Entry 8BOT (electron microscopy, 7.76 A resolution (low resolution: residue-level contacts below are approximate; hydrogen-bond / salt-bridge calls are withheld)); this record covers chains H and I of the 25 polymer chains in the assembly.

[Chain H]
Protein: X-ray repair cross-complementing protein 5
From: Homo sapiens
Notes: EC 3.6.4.-
Reference sequence: P13010 (XRCC5_HUMAN); numbering as in UniProt (aligned over 1-732)
Amino-acid sequence (732 residues; numbered 1 to 732; the number before each row is that of its first residue):
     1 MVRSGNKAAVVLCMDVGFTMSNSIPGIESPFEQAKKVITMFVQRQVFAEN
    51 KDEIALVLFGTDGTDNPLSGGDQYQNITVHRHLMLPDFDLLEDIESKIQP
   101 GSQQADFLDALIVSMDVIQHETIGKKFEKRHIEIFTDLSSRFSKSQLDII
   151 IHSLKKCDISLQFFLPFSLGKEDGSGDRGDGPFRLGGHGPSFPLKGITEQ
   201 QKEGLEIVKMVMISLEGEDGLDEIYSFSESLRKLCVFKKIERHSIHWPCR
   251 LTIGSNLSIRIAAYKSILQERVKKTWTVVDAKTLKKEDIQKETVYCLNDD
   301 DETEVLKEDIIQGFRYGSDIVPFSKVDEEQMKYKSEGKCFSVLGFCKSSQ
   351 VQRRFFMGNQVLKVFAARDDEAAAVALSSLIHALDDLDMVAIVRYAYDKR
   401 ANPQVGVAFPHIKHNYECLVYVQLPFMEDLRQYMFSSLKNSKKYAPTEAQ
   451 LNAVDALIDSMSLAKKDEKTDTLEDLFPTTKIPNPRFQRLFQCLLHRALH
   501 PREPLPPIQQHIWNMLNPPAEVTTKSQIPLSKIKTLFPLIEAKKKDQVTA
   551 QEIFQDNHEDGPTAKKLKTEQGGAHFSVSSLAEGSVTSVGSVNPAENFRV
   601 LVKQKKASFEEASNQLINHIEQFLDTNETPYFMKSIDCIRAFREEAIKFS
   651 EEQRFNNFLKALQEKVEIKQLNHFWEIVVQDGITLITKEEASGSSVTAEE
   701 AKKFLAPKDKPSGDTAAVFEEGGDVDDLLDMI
Unresolved in the structure: 1-5, 171-180, 542-592, 709-732
Swiss-Prot annotation at these positions:
  - region: Leu-138 to Leu-165 (Leucine-zipper)
  - motif: Glu-720 to Leu-728 (EEXXXDL motif)
  - modified residue: Lys-144 (N6-acetyllysine), Ser-255 (Phosphoserine), Ser-258 (Phosphoserine), Lys-265 (N6-acetyllysine), Ser-318 (Phosphoserine), Lys-332 (N6-acetyllysine), Thr-535 (Phosphothreonine), Ser-577 (Phosphoserine), Ser-579 (Phosphoserine), Ser-580 (Phosphoserine), Lys-660 (N6-acetyllysine), Lys-665 (N6-acetyllysine), Thr-715 (Phosphothreonine)
  - cross-link (Glycyl lysine isopeptide (Lys-Gly)): Lys-195 (interchain with G-Cter in SUMO2), Lys-532 (interchain with G-Cter in SUMO2), Lys-534 (interchain with G-Cter in SUMO2), Lys-566 (interchain with G-Cter in SUMO2), Lys-568 (interchain with G-Cter in SUMO2), Lys-669 (interchain with G-Cter in SUMO2), Lys-688 (interchain with G-Cter in SUMO2)
  - mutagenesis: Glu-720 to Glu-721 (Abolishes interaction with PRKDC and its recruitment to sites of DNA damage), Asp-726 to Asp-727 (Abolishes interaction with PRKDC and its recruitment to sites of DNA damage)

[Chain I]
Molecule: 28-nt DNA strand
Sequence (28 nucleotides; row label = number of the first residue in the row):
    18 GCTAATAAACTAAAAACTATTATTATGG

[Chain H / chain I interface]
Pairs across the interface (14; chain H residue first):
  Glu-241(H) / DT23(I)
  Arg-242(H) / DT23(I)
  His-243(H) / DT23(I)
  Ser-244(H) / DT23(I)
  Ile-245(H) / DA22(I)
  Ile-245(H) / DT23(I)
  Lys-265(H) / DA24(I)
  Leu-268(H) / DA24(I)
  Lys-334(H) / DA25(I)
  Tyr-397(H) / DA24(I)
  Tyr-397(H) / DA25(I)
  Arg-400(H) / DA24(I)
  Arg-400(H) / DA25(I)
  Ala-401(H) / DA25(I)
Other interface residues (no listed pair), chain H (13 interface residues in all): Asp-398, Asn-402

[Overview]
13 residues of chain H and 4 residues of chain I are in contact. Curated annotation (UniProt) lists 4
mutagenesis sites on chain H.
Here chain H is X-ray repair cross-complementing protein 5 (Homo sapiens) and chain I is a 28-nt DNA strand.
Entry 8BOT (Cryo-EM structure of NHEJ supercomplex(trimer)) was determined by electron microscopy.
